PDB entry 4QZ0 | X-ray diffraction, 3.00 A resolution | chains Q and R of the 28 polymer chains in the assembly

== Chain Q ==
Molecule: Proteasome subunit alpha type-4
From: Saccharomyces cerevisiae
Notes: EC 3.4.25.1
UniProt: P40303 (PSA4_YEAST); residues -1 to 252 here correspond to UniProt positions 1-254 (UniProt number = residue number + 2)
Chain sequence (254 residues; numbered -1 to 252; the number before each row is that of its first residue; numbers below 1 keep their minus sign (Met-1 is residue -1)):
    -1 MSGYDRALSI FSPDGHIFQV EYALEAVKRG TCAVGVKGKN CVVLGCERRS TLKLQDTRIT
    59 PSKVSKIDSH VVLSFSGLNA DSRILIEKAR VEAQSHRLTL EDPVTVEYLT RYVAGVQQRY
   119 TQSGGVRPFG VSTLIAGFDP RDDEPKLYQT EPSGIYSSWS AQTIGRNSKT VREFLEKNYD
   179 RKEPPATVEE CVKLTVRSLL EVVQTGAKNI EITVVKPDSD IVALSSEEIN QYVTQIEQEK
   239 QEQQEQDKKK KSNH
Disordered / not traced: -1 to 0, 241-252
Curated features (UniProtKB/Swiss-Prot):
  - modified residue: Thr58 (Phosphothreonine)

== Chain R ==
Molecule: Proteasome subunit alpha type-5
From: Saccharomyces cerevisiae
Notes: EC 3.4.25.1
UniProt: P32379 (PSA5_YEAST); residues -7 to 252 here correspond to UniProt positions 1-260 (UniProt number = residue number + 8)
Chain sequence (260 residues; each row starts with the number of its first residue; numbers below 1 keep their minus sign (Met-7 is residue -7)):
    -7 MFLTRSEYDR GVSTFSPEGR LFQVEYSLEA IKLGSTAIGI ATKEGVVLGV EKRATSPLLE
    53 SDSIEKIVEI DRHIGCAMSG LTADARSMIE HARTAAVTHN LYYDEDINVE SLTQSVCDLA
   113 LRFGEGASGE ERLMSRPFGV ALLIAGHDAD DGYQLFHAEP SGTFYRYNAK AIGSGSEGAQ
   173 AELLNEWHSS LTLKEAELLV LKILKQVMEE KLDENNAQLS CITKQDGFKI YDNEKTAELI
   233 KELKEKEAAE SPEEADVEMS
Disordered / not traced: -7 to 0, 118-124, 243-252

== Chain Q / chain R interface ==
Residue-residue contacts - 62 pairs, chain Q then chain R:
  Asp3(Q) - Glu117(R)
  Arg4(Q) - Asp1(R)
  Arg4(Q) - Glu117(R)
  Ala5(Q) - Val4(R)  hydrophobic
  Ala5(Q) - Glu117(R)
  Ala5(Q) - Ser127(R)
  Ser7(Q) - Ser127(R)
  Ser7(Q) - Arg128(R)
  Ile8(Q) - Asp1(R)
  Ile8(Q) - Gln15(R)
  Phe9(Q) - Gln15(R)  hydrogen bond (backbone-side chain)
  Phe9(Q) - Tyr18(R)  hydrophobic
  Phe9(Q) - Ser19(R)
  Phe9(Q) - Leu73(R)  hydrophobic
  Phe9(Q) - Arg128(R)
  Phe9(Q) - Pro129(R)
  Phe9(Q) - Gly131(R)
  Ser10(Q) - Tyr18(R)
  Pro11(Q) - Tyr18(R)  hydrophobic
  Pro11(Q) - Glu21(R)
  Asp12(Q) - Glu21(R)
  Gly13(Q) - Tyr18(R)
  Gly13(Q) - Glu21(R)
  Gly13(Q) - Ala22(R)
  His14(Q) - Leu25(R)
  Ile15(Q) - Leu73(R)  hydrophobic
  Ile15(Q) - Arg128(R)
  Lys35(Q) - Glu52(R)  salt bridge
  Gln116(Q) - Ala75(R)
  Gln116(Q) - Asp76(R)
  Gln116(Q) - Arg128(R)
  Thr119(Q) - Arg128(R)  hydrogen bond (backbone-side chain)
  Gln120(Q) - Met126(R)
  Gln120(Q) - Ser127(R)  hydrogen bond (backbone-backbone)
  Gln120(Q) - Arg128(R)
  Gln120(Q) - Phe130(R)
  Ser121(Q) - Ser127(R)
  Gly122(Q) - Ser127(R)
  Ser151(Q) - Ala75(R)
  Gly152(Q) - Ala75(R)
  Ile153(Q) - Thr74(R)
  Ile153(Q) - Ala75(R)
  Ser155(Q) - Leu51(R)
  Ser155(Q) - Ser55(R)
  Ser156(Q) - Leu51(R)
  Ser156(Q) - Glu52(R)  hydrogen bond
  Ser156(Q) - Ser55(R)  hydrogen bond (backbone-side chain)
  Trp157(Q) - Ser48(R)
  Trp157(Q) - Leu50(R)
  Trp157(Q) - Leu51(R)
  Trp157(Q) - Glu52(R)
  Ser158(Q) - Leu50(R)  hydrogen bond (backbone-backbone)
  Ser158(Q) - Glu52(R)  hydrogen bond
  Ala159(Q) - Leu50(R)
  Leu173(Q) - Leu50(R)  hydrophobic
  Glu174(Q) - Ser48(R)  hydrogen bond
  Glu174(Q) - Pro49(R)
  Glu174(Q) - Leu50(R)
  Arg179(Q) - Pro49(R)  hydrogen bond (side chain-backbone)
  Arg179(Q) - Leu50(R)  hydrogen bond (side chain-backbone)
  Arg179(Q) - Leu51(R)  hydrogen bond (side chain-backbone)
  Arg179(Q) - Glu52(R)
Other interface residues (no listed pair), chain Q (31 interface residues in all): Arg170, Tyr177
Other interface residues (no listed pair), chain R (27 interface residues in all): Thr47, Ser79

== In short ==
31 residues of chain Q face 27 of chain R across their interface; the contacts include 11 hydrogen bonds and 1
salt bridge. Polar contacts include Lys35(Q)-Glu52(R), Phe9(Q)-Gln15(R) and Thr119(Q)-Arg128(R).
Chain Q is Proteasome subunit alpha type-4 and chain R is Proteasome subunit alpha type-5, both from
Saccharomyces cerevisiae; the structure, yCP beta5-M45V mutant in complex with the epoxyketone inhibitor ONX
0914, was determined by X-ray diffraction together with 4QUX, 4QUY, 4QV0, 4QV1, 4QV3, 4QV4 and 42 further
entries from the same study.
